Entry 7Y67 (electron microscopy, 2.80 A resolution); this record covers chains B and S of the 6 polymer chains in the assembly.

[Chain B]
Molecule: Guanine nucleotide-binding protein G(I)/G(S)/G(T) subunit beta-1
From: Homo sapiens
Reference sequence: P62873 (GBB1_HUMAN); residues 2-340 here = UniProt positions 2-340
Sequence (356 residues; numbered -15 to 340; the number before each row is that of its first residue; numbers below 1 keep their minus sign (Met-15 is residue -15)):
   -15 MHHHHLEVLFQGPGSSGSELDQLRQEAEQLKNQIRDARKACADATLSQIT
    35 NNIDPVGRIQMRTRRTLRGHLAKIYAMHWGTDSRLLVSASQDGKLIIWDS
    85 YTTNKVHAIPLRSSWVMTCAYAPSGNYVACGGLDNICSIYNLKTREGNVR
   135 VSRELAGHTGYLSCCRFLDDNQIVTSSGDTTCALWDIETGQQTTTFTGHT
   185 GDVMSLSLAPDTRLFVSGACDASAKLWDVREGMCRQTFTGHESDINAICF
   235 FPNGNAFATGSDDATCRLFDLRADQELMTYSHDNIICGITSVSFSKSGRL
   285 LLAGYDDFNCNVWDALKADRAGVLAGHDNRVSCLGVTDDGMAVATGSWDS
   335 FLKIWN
Disordered / not traced: -15 to 0
Sequence notes: initiating methionine (-15); expression tag (-14 to 1)

[Chain S]
Molecule: scFv16
From: Mus musculus
Notes: antibody fragment or engineered binder
Sequence (267 residues; each row starts with the number of its first residue; numbering starts at 0):
     0 MDVQLVESGGGLVQPGGSRKLSCSASGFAFSSFGMHWVRQAPEKGLEWVA
    50 YISSGSGTIYYADTVKGRFTISRDDPKNTLFLQMTSLRSEDTAMYYCVRS
   100 IYYYGSSPFDFWGQGTTLTVSSGGGGSGGGGSGGGGSDIVMTQATSSVPV
   150 TPGESVSISCRSSKSLLHSNGNTYLYWFLQRPGQSPQLLIYRMSNLASGV
   200 PDRFSGSGSGTAFTLTISRLEAEDVGVYYCMQHLEYPLTFGAGTKLELKA
   250 AAENLYFQGHHHHHHHH
Disordered / not traced: 0-1, 121-135, 248-266
Cystine bridges: Cys159-Cys229

[Interface between chain B and chain S]
Pairs across the interface (11; chain B residue first):
  Arg68(B) - Tyr103(S)
  Leu69(B) - Tyr103(S)  hydrophobic
  Val90(B) - Tyr102(S)  hydrophobic
  Arg129(B) - Arg98(S)
  Arg129(B) - Asp109(S)  salt bridge
  Arg129(B) - Phe110(S)
  Glu130(B) - Gly26(S)
  Glu130(B) - Phe27(S)
  Glu130(B) - Ala28(S)  hydrogen bond (backbone-backbone)
  Glu130(B) - Phe32(S)
  Gly131(B) - Phe32(S)
Other interface residues (no listed pair), chain B (9 interface residues in all): Asp66, His91, Asn132
Other interface residues (no listed pair), chain S (10 interface residues in all): Val2

[In short]
9 residues of chain B face 10 of chain S across their interface; the contacts include 1 hydrogen bond and 1
salt bridge. Polar contacts include Arg129(B)-Asp109(S) and Glu130(B)-Ala28(S).
Here chain B is Guanine nucleotide-binding protein G(I)/G(S)/G(T) subunit beta-1 (Homo sapiens) and chain S is
scFv16 (Mus musculus). Entry 7Y67 (Cryo-EM structure of C089-bound C5aR1(I116A) mutant in complex with Gi
protein) was determined by electron microscopy (same publication as 7Y64, 7Y65 and 7Y66).
